4PW7 - chains A and C of the 4 polymer chains in the assembly; structure by X-ray diffraction, 2.00 A resolution.

[Chain A]
Protein: E3 ubiquitin-protein ligase UHRF2
Source organism: Homo sapiens
Notes: EC 6.3.2.-
Reference sequence: Q96PU4 (UHRF2_HUMAN); residue numbers follow UniProt; this construct covers 419-648
Amino-acid sequence (230 residues; each row starts with the number of its first residue):
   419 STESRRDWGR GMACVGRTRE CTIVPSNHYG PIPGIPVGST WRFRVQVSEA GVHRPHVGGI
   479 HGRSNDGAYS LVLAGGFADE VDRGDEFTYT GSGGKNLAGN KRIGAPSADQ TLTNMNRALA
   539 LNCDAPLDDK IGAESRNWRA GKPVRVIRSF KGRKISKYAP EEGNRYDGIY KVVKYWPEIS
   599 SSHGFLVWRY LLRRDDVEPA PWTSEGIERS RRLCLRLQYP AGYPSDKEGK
Disordered / not traced: 419-440, 514-518, 643-648
Curated features (UniProtKB/Swiss-Prot):
  - mutagenesis: Lys-548 (K548R: No effect on autosumoylation)

[Chain C]
Molecule: 5mC-containing DNA1
Sequence (12 nucleotides; numbered 1 to 12; the number before each row is that of its first residue):
     1 CTGGTCCGGA TG
Modified residues: 5CM (5-methyl-2'-deoxy-cytidine-5'-monophosphate) at position 7

[Interface between chain A and chain C]
Pairs across the interface (31; chain A residue first):
  Phe-461(A) / DG9(C)  phosphate contact
  Phe-461(A) / DA10(C)  phosphate contact
  Arg-462(A) / 5CM_7(C)  sugar contact
  Arg-462(A) / DG8(C)  salt bridge to the phosphate
  Arg-462(A) / DG9(C)  hydrogen bond to the phosphate
  His-474(A) / DG8(C)  sugar contact
  Val-475(A) / DC6(C)  base contact
  Val-475(A) / 5CM_7(C)  sugar contact
  Val-475(A) / DG8(C)  phosphate contact
  Gly-476(A) / DC6(C)  phosphate contact
  Gly-476(A) / 5CM_7(C)  phosphate contact
  Gly-477(A) / 5CM_7(C)  hydrogen bond to the phosphate
  Val-490(A) / DG8(C)  phosphate contact
  Ala-492(A) / 5CM_7(C)  hydrogen bond to the base
  Ala-492(A) / DG8(C)  phosphate contact
  Gly-493(A) / 5CM_7(C)  hydrogen bond to the base
  Gly-494(A) / 5CM_7(C)  hydrogen bond to the base
  Phe-495(A) / 5CM_7(C)  base contact
  Glu-498(A) / 5CM_7(C)  hydrogen bond to the base
  Tyr-507(A) / 5CM_7(C)  base contact
  Thr-508(A) / 5CM_7(C)  hydrogen bond to the base
  Gly-509(A) / 5CM_7(C)  base contact
  Ser-510(A) / DC6(C)  hydrogen bond to the phosphate
  Ser-510(A) / 5CM_7(C)  phosphate contact
  Gly-511(A) / DC6(C)  hydrogen bond to the phosphate
  Lys-519(A) / DC6(C)  base contact
  Arg-520(A) / DC6(C)  sugar contact
  Arg-520(A) / DG8(C)  base contact
  Ile-521(A) / 5CM_7(C)  sugar contact
  Lys-569(A) / DG8(C)  salt bridge to the phosphate
  Lys-569(A) / DG9(C)  salt bridge to the phosphate
Other interface residues (no listed pair), chain A (22 interface residues in all): Leu-491

[Summary]
The interface between chain A and chain C involves 22 residues on one side and 5 on the other, with 9 hydrogen
bonds and 3 salt bridges. Polar contacts include Ala-492(A)/5CM_7(C), Gly-493(A)/5CM_7(C) and
Gly-494(A)/5CM_7(C). From UniProt: one mutagenesis site on chain A.
Here chain A is E3 ubiquitin-protein ligase UHRF2 (Homo sapiens) and chain C is 5mC-containing DNA1. Entry
4PW7 (structure of UHRF2-SRA in complex with a 5mC-containing DNA) was determined by X-ray diffraction (same
publication as 4PW5 and 4PW6).
